Entry 4NSC (X-ray diffraction, 3.20 A resolution); this record covers chains A and E of the 6 polymer chains in the assembly.

== Chain A (and E) ==
Molecule: Calcium uptake protein 1, mitochondrial
Source organism: Homo sapiens
Notes: chain E of this document is another copy of the same molecule, construct and numbering; everything in this record applies to it too
UniProtKB: Q9BPX6 (MICU1_HUMAN); numbering as in UniProt (aligned over 97-476)
Sequence (401 residues; numbered 76 to 476; the number before each row is that of its first residue):
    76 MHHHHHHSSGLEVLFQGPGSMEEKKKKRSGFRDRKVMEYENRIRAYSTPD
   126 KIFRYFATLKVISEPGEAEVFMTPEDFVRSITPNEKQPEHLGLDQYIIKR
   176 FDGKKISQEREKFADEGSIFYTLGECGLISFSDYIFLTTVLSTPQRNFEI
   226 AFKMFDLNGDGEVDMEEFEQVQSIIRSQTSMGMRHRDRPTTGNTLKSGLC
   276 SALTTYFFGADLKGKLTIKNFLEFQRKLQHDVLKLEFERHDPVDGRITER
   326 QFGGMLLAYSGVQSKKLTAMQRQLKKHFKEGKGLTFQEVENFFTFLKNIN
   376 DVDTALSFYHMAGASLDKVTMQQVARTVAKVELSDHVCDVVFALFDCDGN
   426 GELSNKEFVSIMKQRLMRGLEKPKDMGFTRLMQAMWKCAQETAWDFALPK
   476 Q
Disordered / not traced: 76-101, 136-142, 178-193, 253-276, 444-450, 466-476 (chain E: 76-102, 178-182, 254-275, 446-452, 467-476)
Differences from the reference sequence: expression tag (76-96)
Reported in the primary citation:
  - self-association interface (contacts with another copy of this molecule); pairs are residue here / residue on that copy: R221-D376 (salt bridge)
  - mutagenesis - R221A, R221A/D376A, D376A: abolished binding to in the absence of Ca2+
  - mutagenesis - R221A: unchanged binding to in the presence of Ca2+
  - mutagenesis - F383A/H385A: abolished binding to in the presence of Ca2+

== Chain A / chain E interface ==
Contacting residue pairs (6):
  D392(A) - R109(E)  salt bridge
  V394(A) - R109(E)
  M460(A) - M457(E)  hydrophobic
  M460(A) - M460(E)  hydrophobic
  W461(A) - F453(E)  hydrophobic
  A464(A) - F453(E)  hydrophobic
Interface residues without a listed pair, chain A (8 interface residues in all): G388, T395, Q398
Interface residues without a listed pair, chain E (8 interface residues in all): F106, G336, K340, T454

== In short ==
The chain A/chain E interface involves 8 residues from each chain; the contacts include 1 salt bridge. Its one
salt-bridged contact is D392(A)-R109(E). From the paper: R221A, R221A/D376A and D376A of chain A abolish
binding to in the absence of Ca2+; a self-association interface involving R221(A) and D376(A).
Both chains are Calcium uptake protein 1, mitochondrial (Homo sapiens). Entry 4NSC (Crystal Structure of
CBARA1 in the Apo-form) was determined by X-ray diffraction, deposited together with 4NSD.
